9DTT - chains A and B; structure by electron microscopy, 3.60 A resolution.

== Chain A ==
Molecule: RNA-directed RNA polymerase NS5
Source organism: dengue virus type 2
Notes: EC 2.1.1.56, 2.1.1.57, 2.7.7.48
UniProtKB: P14340 (POLG_DEN2N); residues 1-900 here correspond to UniProt positions 2492-3391 (UniProt number = residue number + 2491)
Chain sequence (920 residues; row label = number of the first residue in the row; numbers below 1 keep their minus sign (Met-19 is residue -19)):
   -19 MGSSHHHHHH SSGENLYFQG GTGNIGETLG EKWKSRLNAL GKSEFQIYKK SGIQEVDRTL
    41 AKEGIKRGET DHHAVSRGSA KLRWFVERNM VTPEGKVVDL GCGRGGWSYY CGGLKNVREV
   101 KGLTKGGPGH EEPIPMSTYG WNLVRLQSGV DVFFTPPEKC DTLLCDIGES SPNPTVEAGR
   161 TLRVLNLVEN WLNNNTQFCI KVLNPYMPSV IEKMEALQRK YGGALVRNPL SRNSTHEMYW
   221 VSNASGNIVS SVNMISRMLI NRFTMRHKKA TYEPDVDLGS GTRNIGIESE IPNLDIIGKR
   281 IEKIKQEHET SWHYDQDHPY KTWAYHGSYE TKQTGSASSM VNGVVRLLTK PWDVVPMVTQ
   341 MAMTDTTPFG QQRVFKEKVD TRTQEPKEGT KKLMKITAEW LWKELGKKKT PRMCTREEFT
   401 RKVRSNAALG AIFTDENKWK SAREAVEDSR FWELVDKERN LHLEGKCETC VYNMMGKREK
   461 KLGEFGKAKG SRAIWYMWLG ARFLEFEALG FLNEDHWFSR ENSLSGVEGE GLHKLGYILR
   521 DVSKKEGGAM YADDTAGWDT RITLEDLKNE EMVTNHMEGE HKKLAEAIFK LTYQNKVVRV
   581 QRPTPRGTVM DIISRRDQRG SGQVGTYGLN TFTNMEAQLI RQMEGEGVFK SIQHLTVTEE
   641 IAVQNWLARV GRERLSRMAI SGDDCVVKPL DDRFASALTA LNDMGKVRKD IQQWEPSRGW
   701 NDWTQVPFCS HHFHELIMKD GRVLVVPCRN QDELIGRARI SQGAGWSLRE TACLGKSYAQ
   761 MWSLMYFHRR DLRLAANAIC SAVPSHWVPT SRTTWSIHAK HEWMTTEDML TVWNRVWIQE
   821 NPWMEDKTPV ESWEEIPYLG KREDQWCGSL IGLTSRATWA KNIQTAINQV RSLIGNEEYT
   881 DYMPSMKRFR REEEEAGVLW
Unresolved in the structure: -19 to 8, 31, 119-120, 247-248, 291, 293, 313-314, 409, 411-416, 458-468, 798, 887-900
Sequence notes: expression tag (-19 to 0); conflict Val221 (Leu2712 in P14340), Val321 (Gly2812 in P14340), Arg891 (Lys3382 in P14340)
Bound ions: Zn2+ site 1: His442, Cys447, Cys450; Zn2+ site 2: His712, His714, Cys728, Cys847
Swiss-Prot annotation at these positions:
  - motif: Val77 to Leu80 (SUMO-interacting motif)
  - active site (For 2'-O-MTase activity): Lys61, Asp146, Lys181, Glu217
  - binding site (S-adenosyl-L-methionine): Ser56, Gly86, Trp87, Thr104, Lys105, Asp131, Val132, Ile147, Tyr219
  - binding site (Zn(2+)): Glu438, His442, Cys447, Cys450, His712, Cys728, Cys847
  - site: Lys14 (mRNA cap binding), Leu17 (mRNA cap binding), Asn18 (mRNA cap binding), Leu20 (mRNA cap binding), Phe25 (mRNA cap binding), Lys29 (mRNA cap binding), Lys61 (Essential for 2'-O-methyltransferase activity), Asp146 (Essential for 2'-O-methyltransferase and N-7 methyltransferase activity), Ser150 (mRNA cap binding), Lys181 (Essential for 2'-O-methyltransferase activity), Arg212 (mRNA cap binding), Ser214 (mRNA cap binding), Glu217 (Essential for 2'-O-methyltransferase activity)
  - modified residue: Ser56 (Phosphoserine)

== Chain B ==
Molecule: stem loop A
Sequence (70 nucleotides; each row starts with the number of its first residue):
     1 AGUUGUUAGU CUACGUGGAC CGACAAAGAC AGAUUCUUUG AGGGAGCUAA GCUCAACGUA
    61 GUUCUAACAG
Unresolved in the structure: 1-3

== Interface between chain A and chain B ==
Contacting residue pairs (47):
  Lys22(A) - G5(B)  hydrogen bond to the sugar
  Lys22(A) - U6(B)  sugar contact
  Ser23(A) - U6(B)  sugar contact
  Ser23(A) - U7(B)  phosphate contact
  Phe25(A) - A69(B)  phosphate contact
  Gln26(A) - U6(B)  sugar contact
  Gln26(A) - A67(B)  base contact
  Gln26(A) - C68(B)  hydrogen bond to the sugar
  Lys29(A) - C68(B)  phosphate contact
  Lys29(A) - A69(B)  salt bridge to the phosphate
  Lys30(A) - A67(B)  hydrogen bond to the base
  Lys42(A) - A66(B)  sugar contact
  Lys42(A) - A67(B)  sugar contact
  Ile45(A) - A66(B)  phosphate contact
  Lys46(A) - U65(B)  sugar contact
  Arg57(A) - C68(B)  salt bridge to the phosphate
  Arg57(A) - A69(B)  salt bridge to the phosphate
  Arg84(A) - A67(B)  salt bridge to the phosphate
  Gly109(A) - G70(B)  base contact
  His110(A) - G70(B)  base contact
  Glu149(A) - G70(B)  hydrogen bond to the base
  Ser150(A) - G70(B)  sugar contact
  Ser151(A) - G70(B)  phosphate contact
  Pro152(A) - G70(B)  phosphate contact
  Arg212(A) - A67(B)  hydrogen bond to the sugar
  Arg212(A) - C68(B)  salt bridge to the phosphate
  Ser214(A) - A69(B)  phosphate contact
  Arg770(A) - A29(B)  hydrogen bond to the phosphate
  Arg770(A) - C30(B)  phosphate contact
  Arg770(A) - A31(B)  base contact
  Glu834(A) - A31(B)  phosphate contact
  Glu834(A) - G32(B)  phosphate contact
  Ile836(A) - A31(B)  sugar contact
  Pro837(A) - A31(B)  sugar contact
  Tyr838(A) - A31(B)  hydrogen bond to the phosphate
  Lys841(A) - G28(B)  base contact
  Lys841(A) - C36(B)  hydrogen bond to the base
  Lys841(A) - U37(B)  sugar contact
  Ile851(A) - A29(B)  sugar contact
  Gly852(A) - G28(B)  sugar contact
  Arg856(A) - A29(B)  phosphate contact
  Arg856(A) - C30(B)  salt bridge to the phosphate
  Ala857(A) - G28(B)  sugar contact
  Ala857(A) - A29(B)  phosphate contact
  Ala860(A) - A29(B)  phosphate contact
  Met883(A) - A31(B)  phosphate contact
  Met886(A) - C30(B)  sugar contact
Other interface residues (no listed pair), chain A (38 interface residues in all): Asn18, Gly148, Arg773, Trp833, Glu835, Leu853
Other interface residues (no listed pair), chain B (17 interface residues in all): U4

== Overview ==
38 residues of chain A face 17 of chain B across their interface; the contacts include 8 hydrogen bonds and 6
salt bridges. Polar contacts include Lys30(A)-A67(B), Glu149(A)-G70(B) and Lys841(A)-C36(B).
Chain A is RNA-directed RNA polymerase NS5 (dengue virus type 2) and chain B is stem loop A; the structure,
Cryo-EM structure of DENV2 NS5 in complex with Stem Loop A (SLA), was determined by electron microscopy.
